Entry 7CQV (X-ray diffraction, 1.78 A resolution); this record covers chains A and B of the 3 polymer chains in the assembly.

[Chain A]
Name: AT15141p
Organism: Drosophila melanogaster
UniProt: C6SUZ2 (C6SUZ2_DROME); residues 1-78 here correspond to UniProt positions 11-88 (UniProt number = residue number + 10)
Chain sequence (80 residues; each row starts with the number of its first residue; numbers below 1 keep their minus sign (Gly-1 is residue -1)):
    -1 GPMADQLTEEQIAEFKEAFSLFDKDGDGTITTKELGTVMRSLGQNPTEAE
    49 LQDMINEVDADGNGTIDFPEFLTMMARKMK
Sequence notes: expression tag (-1 to 0)
Bound ions: Ca2+ site 1: Asp21, Asp23, Asp25, Thr27, Glu32; Ca2+ site 2: Asp57, Asp59, Asn61, Thr63, Glu68

[Chain B]
Name: Transient receptor potential protein
Organism: Drosophila melanogaster
Notes: fragment: cbs1
UniProt: P19334 (TRP_DROME); residues 1-80 here correspond to UniProt positions 783-862 (UniProt number = residue number + 782)
Chain sequence (82 residues; numbered -1 to 80; the number before each row is that of its first residue; numbers below 1 keep their minus sign (Gly-1 is residue -1)):
    -1 GPNNNWDVPDIEKKSQGVARTTKGKVMERRILKDFQIGFVENLKQEMSES
    49 ESGRDIFSSLAKVIGRKKTQKGDKDWNAIARK
Disordered / not traced: -1 to 18, 46-52, 64-80
Sequence notes: expression tag (-1 to 0)
From the paper describing this entry:
  - mutagenesis - L41A: decreased binding to CaM
  - mutagenesis - K12A (Kd: 7.94+0.88 uM): increased binding to CaM N-lobe
  - specificity-determining residues: Lys12

[How chain A and chain B interact]
Contacting residue pairs (23):
  Gln9(A) with Ile62(B)
  Glu12(A) with Phe37(B); Ile62(B)
  Phe13(A) with Ile62(B), hydrophobic
  Glu15(A) with Phe33(B); Gln34(B); Phe37(B)
  Ala16(A) with Leu58(B), hydrophobic
  Leu19(A) with Val38(B), hydrophobic
  Phe20(A) with Ile54(B), hydrophobic
  Met37(A) with Ile54(B), hydrophobic
  Met52(A) with Ile54(B), hydrophobic
  Val56(A) with Phe55(B), hydrophobic
  Phe69(A) with Leu58(B), hydrophobic
  Met72(A) with Phe55(B), hydrophobic
  Met73(A) with Phe55(B); Leu58(B); Ala59(B)
  Lys76(A) with Ser56(B); Ala59(B)
  Met77(A) with Ala59(B); Ile62(B); Gly63(B)
Interface residues without a listed pair, chain A (19 interface residues in all): Leu33, Val36, Ser39, Ile64
Interface residues without a listed pair, chain B (12 interface residues in all): Lys42
Interface features reported in the paper:
  - interface residues, chain B: Phe55(B), Ser56(B)

[In short]
The interface between chain A and chain B involves 19 residues on one side and 12 on the other. Asp21(A),
Asp23(A), Asp25(A), Thr27(A) and Glu32(A) form the Ca2+ site 1. Asp57(A), Asp59(A), Asn61(A), Thr63(A) and
Glu68(A) coordinate Ca2+ site 2. From the paper: L41A of chain B reduces binding to CaM; interface residues
Phe55(B) and Ser56(B).
Here chain A is AT15141p and chain B is Transient receptor potential protein, both from Drosophila
melanogaster. Entry 7CQV (Complex of TRP_CBS1 and Calmodulin_Nlobe) was determined by X-ray diffraction,
deposited together with 7CQH and 7CQP.
